Entry 2WVU (X-ray diffraction, 1.95 A resolution); this record covers chain B.

Chain B:
Molecule: Alpha-L-fucosidase
Organism: Bacteroides thetaiotaomicron
UniProt: Q8A3I4 (Q8A3I4_BACTN); numbering as in UniProt (aligned over 31-473)
Amino-acid sequence (443 residues; numbered 31 to 473; the number before each row is that of its first residue):
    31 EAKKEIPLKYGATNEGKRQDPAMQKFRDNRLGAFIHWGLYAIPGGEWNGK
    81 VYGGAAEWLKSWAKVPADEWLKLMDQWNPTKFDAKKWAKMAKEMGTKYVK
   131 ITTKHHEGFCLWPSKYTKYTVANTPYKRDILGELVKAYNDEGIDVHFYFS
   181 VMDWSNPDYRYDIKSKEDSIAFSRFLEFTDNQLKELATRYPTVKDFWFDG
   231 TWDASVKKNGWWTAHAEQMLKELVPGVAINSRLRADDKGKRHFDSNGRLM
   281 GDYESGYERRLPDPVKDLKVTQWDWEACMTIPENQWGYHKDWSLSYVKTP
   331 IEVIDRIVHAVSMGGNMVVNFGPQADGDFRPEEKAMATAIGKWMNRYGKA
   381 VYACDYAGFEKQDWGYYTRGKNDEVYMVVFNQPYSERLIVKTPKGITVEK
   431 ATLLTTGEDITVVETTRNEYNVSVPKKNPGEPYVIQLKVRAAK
Disordered / not traced: 31-34, 472-473
Residues lining bound ligands: 4-nitrophenyl-alpha-L-fucose (JFZ; 4-nitrophenyl 6-deoxy-alpha-L-galactopyranoside): His66, Glu87, Trp88, His135, His136, Tyr178, Trp227, Asp229, Trp232, Arg262, Glu288, Arg289, Trp316

Summary:
Ligands of chain B: 4-nitrophenyl-alpha-L-fucose.
Chain B is Alpha-L-fucosidase (Bacteroides thetaiotaomicron); the structure, Crystal structure of a Michaelis
complex of alpha-L-fucosidase GH29 from Bacteroides thetaiotaomicron with the synthetic substrate ..., was
determined by X-ray diffraction (same publication as 2WVS, 2WVT and 2WVV).
